PDB entry 7LMB | electron microscopy, 3.80 A resolution | chains A and G of the 8 polymer chains in the assembly

Chain A:
Molecule: Telomerase reverse transcriptase
From: Tetrahymena thermophila
Notes: EC 2.7.7.49
UniProt: O77448 (TERT_TETTH); residues 1-1117 here = UniProt positions 1-1117
Amino-acid sequence (1117 residues; row label = number of the first residue in the row):
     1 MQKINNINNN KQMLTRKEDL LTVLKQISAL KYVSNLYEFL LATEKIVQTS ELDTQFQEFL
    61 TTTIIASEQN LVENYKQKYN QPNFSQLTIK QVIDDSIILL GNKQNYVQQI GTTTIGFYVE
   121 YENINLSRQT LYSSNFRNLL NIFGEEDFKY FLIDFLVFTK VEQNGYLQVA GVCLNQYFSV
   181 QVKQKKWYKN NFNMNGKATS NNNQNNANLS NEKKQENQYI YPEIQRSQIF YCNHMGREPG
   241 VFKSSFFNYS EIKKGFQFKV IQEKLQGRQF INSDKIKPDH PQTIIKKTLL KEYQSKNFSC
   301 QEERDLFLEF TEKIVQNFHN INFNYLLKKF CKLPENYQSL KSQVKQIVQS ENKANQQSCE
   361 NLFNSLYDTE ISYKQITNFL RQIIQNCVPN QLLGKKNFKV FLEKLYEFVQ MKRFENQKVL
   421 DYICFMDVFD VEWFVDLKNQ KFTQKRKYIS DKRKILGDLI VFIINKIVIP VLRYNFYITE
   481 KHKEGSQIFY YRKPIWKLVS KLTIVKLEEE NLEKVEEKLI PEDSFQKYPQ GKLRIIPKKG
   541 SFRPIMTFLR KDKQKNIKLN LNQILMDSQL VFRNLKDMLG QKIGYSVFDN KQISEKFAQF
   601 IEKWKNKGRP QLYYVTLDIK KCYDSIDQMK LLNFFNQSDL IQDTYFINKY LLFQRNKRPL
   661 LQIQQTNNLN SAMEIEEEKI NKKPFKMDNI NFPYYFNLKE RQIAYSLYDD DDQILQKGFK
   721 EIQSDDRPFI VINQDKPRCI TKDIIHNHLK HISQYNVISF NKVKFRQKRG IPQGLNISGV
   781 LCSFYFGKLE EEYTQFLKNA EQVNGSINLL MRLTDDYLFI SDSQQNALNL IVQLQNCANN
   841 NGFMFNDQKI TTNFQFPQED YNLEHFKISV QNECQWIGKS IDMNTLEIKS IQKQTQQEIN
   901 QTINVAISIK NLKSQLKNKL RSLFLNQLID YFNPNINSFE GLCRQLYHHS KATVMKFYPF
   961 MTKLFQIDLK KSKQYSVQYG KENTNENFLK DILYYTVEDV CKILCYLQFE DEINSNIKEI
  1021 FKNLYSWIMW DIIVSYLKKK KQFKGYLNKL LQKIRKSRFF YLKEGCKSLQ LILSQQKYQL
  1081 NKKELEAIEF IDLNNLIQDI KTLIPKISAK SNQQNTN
Not modelled in the structure: 1-10, 180-215, 252-280, 664-686, 1111-1117
UniProt features mapped onto this chain:
  - binding site (Mg(2+)): Asp618, Asp815, Asp816
  - mutagenesis: Lys90 (K90A: Decreased reverse transcriptase activity), Asp94 (D94A: Decreased reverse transcriptase activity; does not affect DNA-binding), Lys103 (K103A: Does not affect reverse transcriptase activity), Arg137 (R137A: Decreased reverse transcriptase activity), Glu145 to Glu146 (Does not affect reverse transcriptase activity), Phe158 (F158A: Abolished reverse transcriptase activity), Gln168 (Q168A: Strongly decreased reverse transcriptase activity; strongly decreased DNA-binding; Q168E: Does not affect reverse transcriptase activity; Q168N: Decreased reverse transcriptase activity), Leu174 (L174A: Decreased reverse transcriptase activity), Phe178 (F178A: Strongly decreased reverse transcriptase activity; strongly decreased DNA-binding), Lys183 to Lys189 (Strongly decreased reverse transcriptase activity), Lys183 to Lys186 (Strongly decreased reverse transcriptase activity), Lys185 to Lys186 (Does not affect reverse transcriptase activity), 47 further mutagenesis entries in UniProt
Reported in the primary citation:
  - binding site for telomere DNA: Phe414
  - mutagenesis - Y231A, R413A, F414A, F414H, F414Y, E480A, R534A, R550A, K551A, K553A, K657A, R658A, Y694A, R921A: decreased catalytic activity

Chain G:
Molecule: Telomerase associated protein p50
From: Tetrahymena thermophila
UniProt: D2CVN8 (TAP50_TETTS); residues 1-422 here = UniProt positions 1-422
Amino-acid sequence (422 residues; numbered 1 to 422; the number before each row is that of its first residue):
     1 MKLLLQNQNI FQKLKNTLNG CIKKFYDTYQ DLEQMQKFEM IVEDKLLFRY SCSQSEMFSA
    61 QIQAHYLEKR VLQLTDGNVK YIVNFRDKGV LDKANFFDTP NNSLVIIRQW SYEIYYTKNT
   121 FQINLVIDEM RCIDIITTIF YCKLELDFTQ GIKGISKSSS FSNQIYEYSA QYYKAIQLLK
   181 KLLINDSYIS ELYNSTKSKQ QPRLFIFQSF KPKMNLAEQN LSRQFEQCQQ DDFGDGCLLQ
   241 IVNYTHQSLK QIENKNNSNQ IVNGQNEISK KKRVLKSNED LYKISLQKQL KIFQEEEIEL
   301 HSQSTIRNQT NQQLETFESD TSKRNSEKIL HSINELNTSK QKVNQMNSSQ HQIQKLENNN
   361 LNKNILNQIN ENDIKNELEE RQQQHLTQSF NSKAQLKKII TLKKNQDILL FKPQEQEGSK
   421 KY
Not modelled in the structure: 185-422

Chain A / chain G interface:
Pairs across the interface (32):
  Thr88(A) - Asp98(G)
  Lys90(A) - Asp98(G)
  Tyr118(A) - Thr137(G)
  Glu120(A) - Thr137(G)
  Tyr121(A) - Ile136(G)
  Tyr121(A) - Thr137(G)  hydrogen bond (backbone-backbone)
  Tyr121(A) - Thr138(G)
  Asn123(A) - Met1(G)
  Asn123(A) - Asp134(G)
  Ile124(A) - Met1(G)  hydrophobic
  Ile124(A) - Leu104(G)  hydrophobic
  Ile124(A) - Asp134(G)
  Asn125(A) - Asp134(G)
  Arg128(A) - Asp134(G)  salt bridge
  Arg128(A) - Ile135(G)  hydrogen bond (side chain-backbone)
  Gln129(A) - Phe97(G)
  Gln129(A) - Ile133(G)  hydrogen bond (side chain-backbone)
  Tyr132(A) - Phe97(G)  hydrophobic
  Tyr132(A) - Ile135(G)  hydrophobic
  Arg137(A) - Phe97(G)  hydrogen bond (side chain-backbone)
  Phe646(A) - Leu4(G)  hydrophobic
  Leu707(A) - Met57(G)  hydrophobic
  Tyr708(A) - Gln54(G)
  Tyr708(A) - Ser55(G)
  Tyr708(A) - Met57(G)
  Asp709(A) - Arg108(G)  salt bridge
  Leu715(A) - Ile133(G)  hydrophobic
  Gln716(A) - Arg131(G)
  Pro737(A) - Leu4(G)  hydrophobic
  Arg738(A) - Leu4(G)
  Cys739(A) - Leu4(G)
  Thr741(A) - Asn7(G)
Other interface residues (no listed pair), chain A (25 interface residues in all): Glu122, Asp643, Thr644
Other interface residues (no listed pair), chain G (21 interface residues in all): Gln8, Lys13, Phe96, Ile106

Summary:
The interface between chain A and chain G involves 25 residues on one side and 21 on the other, with 4
hydrogen bonds and 2 salt bridges. Polar pairs include Arg128(A)-Asp134(G), Asp709(A)-Arg108(G) and
Arg128(A)-Ile135(G). The paper reports a binding site for telomere DNA at Phe414(A); Y231A, R413A and F414A of
chain A, among others, reduce catalytic activity; 14 substitutions were tested in all.
Chain A is Telomerase reverse transcriptase and chain G is Telomerase associated protein p50, both from
Tetrahymena thermophila; the structure, Tetrahymena telomerase T5D5 structure at 3.8 Angstrom, was determined
by electron microscopy (same publication as 7LMA).
